Entry 5F5E (X-ray diffraction, 1.80 A resolution); this record covers chain A.

# Chain A
Molecule: Histone-lysine N-methyltransferase 2A
Source organism: Homo sapiens
Notes: EC 2.1.1.43; fragment: MLL1 SET domain
UniProt: Q03164 (KMT2A_HUMAN); numbering as in UniProt (aligned over 3813-3969)
Chain sequence (158 residues; each row starts with the number of its first residue):
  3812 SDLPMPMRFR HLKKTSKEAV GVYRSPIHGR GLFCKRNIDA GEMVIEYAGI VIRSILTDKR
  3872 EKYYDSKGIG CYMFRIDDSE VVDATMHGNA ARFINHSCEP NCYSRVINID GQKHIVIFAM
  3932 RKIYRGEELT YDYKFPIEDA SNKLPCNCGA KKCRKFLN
Disordered / not traced: 3812-3813, 3946-3953
Sequence notes: expression tag (3812); engineered mutation I3861 (Asn in Q03164), L3867 (Gln in Q03164)
Ion coordination: Zn2+: C3909, C3957, C3959, C3964
Small-molecule neighbours: S-adenosylhomocysteine (SAH): I3838, H3839, G3840, R3841, Y3883, R3903, F3904, I3905, N3906, H3907, Y3944, P3956, C3957, N3958, C3959, L3968
What the authors report for this chain:
  - mutagenesis - N3861I/Q3867L: increased binding to RBBP5-ASH2L

# Summary
Bound to chain A: S-adenosylhomocysteine. C3909, C3957, C3959 and C3964 form the Zn2+ site. The paper reports
that N3861I/Q3867L increase binding to RBBP5-ASH2L.
Chain A is Histone-lysine N-methyltransferase 2A (Homo sapiens); the structure, The Crystal Structure of MLL1
SET domain with N3816I/Q3867L mutation, was determined by X-ray diffraction, deposited together with 5F59,
5F6K and 5F6L.
